Entry 8U13 (electron microscopy, 3.80 A resolution); this record covers chains F and I of the 11 polymer chains in the assembly.

== Chain F ==
Protein: Histone H4
Organism: Homo sapiens
UniProtKB: P62805 (H4_HUMAN); residues 0-102 here correspond to UniProt positions 1-103 (UniProt number = residue number + 1)
Amino-acid sequence (107 residues; row label = number of the first residue in the row; numbers below 1 keep their minus sign (Gly-4 is residue -4)):
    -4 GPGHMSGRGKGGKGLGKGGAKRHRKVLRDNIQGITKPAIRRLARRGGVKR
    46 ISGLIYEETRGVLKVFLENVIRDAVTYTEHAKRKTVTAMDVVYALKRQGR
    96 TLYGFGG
Unresolved in the structure: -4 to 20
Construct notes: expression tag (-4 to -1)
Curated features (UniProtKB/Swiss-Prot):
  - DNA-binding region: Lys16 to Lys20
  - modified residue: Ser1 (N-acetylserine), Arg3 (Asymmetric dimethylarginine), Lys5 (N6-(2-hydroxyisobutyryl)lysine), Lys8 (N6-(2-hydroxyisobutyryl)lysine), Lys12 (N6-(2-hydroxyisobutyryl)lysine), Lys16 (N6-(2-hydroxyisobutyryl)lysine), Lys20 (N6,N6,N6-trimethyllysine), Lys31 (N6-(2-hydroxyisobutyryl)lysine), Lys44 (N6-(2-hydroxyisobutyryl)lysine), Ser47 (Phosphoserine), Tyr51 (Phosphotyrosine), Lys59 (N6-(2-hydroxyisobutyryl)lysine), Lys77 (N6-(2-hydroxyisobutyryl)lysine), Lys79 (N6-(2-hydroxyisobutyryl)lysine), Thr80 (Phosphothreonine), Tyr88 (Phosphotyrosine), Lys91 (N6-(2-hydroxyisobutyryl)lysine)
  - cross-link (Glycyl lysine isopeptide (Lys-Gly)): Lys12 (interchain with G-Cter in SUMO2), Lys20 (interchain with G-Cter in SUMO2), Lys31 (interchain with G-Cter in SUMO2), Lys59 (interchain with G-Cter in SUMO2), Lys79 (interchain with G-Cter in SUMO2), Lys91 (interchain with G-Cter in SUMO2)

== Chain I ==
Molecule: 147-nt DNA strand
Organism: Homo sapiens
Sequence (147 nucleotides; row label = number of the first residue in the row; numbers below 1 keep their minus sign (DA-73 is residue -73)):
   -73 ATCGAGAATCCCGGTGCCGAGGCCGCTCAATTGGTCGTAGACAGCTCTAG
   -23 CACCGCTTAAACGCACGTACGCGCTGTCCCCCGCGTTTTAACCGCCAAGG
    27 GGATTACTCCCTAGTCTCCAGGCACGTGTCAGATATATACATCCGAT

== Chain F / chain I interface ==
Contacting residue pairs (13):
  Arg35(F) - DC8(I)  salt bridge to the phosphate
  Lys44(F) - DC8(I)  phosphate contact
  Arg45(F) - DC7(I)  hydrogen bond to the sugar
  Arg45(F) - DC8(I)  phosphate contact
  Ile46(F) - DC7(I)  sugar contact
  Ile46(F) - DC8(I)  hydrogen bond to the phosphate
  Gly48(F) - DC7(I)  phosphate contact
  Lys77(F) - DG28(I)  phosphate contact
  Arg78(F) - DG28(I)  phosphate contact
  Arg78(F) - DA29(I)  phosphate contact
  Lys79(F) - DG27(I)  salt bridge to the phosphate
  Lys79(F) - DG28(I)  hydrogen bond to the phosphate
  Thr80(F) - DG28(I)  hydrogen bond to the phosphate
Interface residues without a listed pair, chain F (10 interface residues in all): Ser47

== Overview ==
Chain F and chain I form an interface of 10 and 5 residues respectively, with 4 hydrogen bonds and 2 salt
bridges. Polar pairs include Arg45(F)-DC7(I), Ile46(F)-DC8(I) and Lys79(F)-DG28(I). From UniProt: a
DNA-binding region on chain F.
Chain F is Histone H4 and chain I is a 147-nt DNA strand, both from Homo sapiens; the structure, Cryo-EM
structure of the human nucleosome core particle ubiquitylated at histone H2A lysine 15 in complex ..., was
determined by electron microscopy together with 8SMW, 8SMX, 8SMY, 8SMZ, 8SN0, 8SN1 and 3 further entries from
the same study.
